8ZYX - chains B and D of the 6 polymer chains in the assembly; structure by electron microscopy, 2.33 A resolution.

[Chain B (and D)]
Protein: Neuraminidase
Organism: Influenza A virus
Notes: EC 3.2.1.18; chain D of this document is another copy of the same molecule, construct and numbering; everything in this record applies to it too
UniProtKB: A0A2P1E3B1 (A0A2P1E3B1_9INFA); residue numbers follow UniProt; this construct covers 83-469
Chain sequence (387 residues; numbered 83 to 469; the number before each row is that of its first residue):
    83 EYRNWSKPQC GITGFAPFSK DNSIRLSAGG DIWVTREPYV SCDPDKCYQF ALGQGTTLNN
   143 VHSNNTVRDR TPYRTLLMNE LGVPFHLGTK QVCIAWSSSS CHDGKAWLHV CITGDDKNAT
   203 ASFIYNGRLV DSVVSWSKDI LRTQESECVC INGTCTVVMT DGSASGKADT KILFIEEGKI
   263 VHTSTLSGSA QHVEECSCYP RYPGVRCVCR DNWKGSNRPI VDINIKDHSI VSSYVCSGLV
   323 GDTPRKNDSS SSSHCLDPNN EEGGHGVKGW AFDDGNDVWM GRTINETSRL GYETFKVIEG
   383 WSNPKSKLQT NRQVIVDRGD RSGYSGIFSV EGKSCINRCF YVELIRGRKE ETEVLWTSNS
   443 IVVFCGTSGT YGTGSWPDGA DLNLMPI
Cystine bridges: C92-C417, C124-C129, C175-C193, C183-C230, C232-C237, C278-C291, C280-C289, C318-C337, C421-C447
Glycans and other covalent adducts: N-acetylglucosamine (NAG) linked to N86, N146, N234, N329, N367; glycan linked to N200
Ion coordination: Ca2+: D293, G297, D324, H347

[How chain B and chain D interact]
Residue-residue contacts (88):
  A98(B) - S204(D)
  A98(B) - L211(D)  hydrophobic
  A98(B) - S214(D)
  P99(B) - I176(D)  hydrophobic
  P99(B) - T195(D)
  P99(B) - S204(D)  hydrogen bond (backbone-side chain)
  P99(B) - L211(D)
  F100(B) - V174(D)
  F100(B) - C175(D)
  F100(B) - I206(D)  hydrophobic
  F100(B) - G209(D)
  F100(B) - L211(D)
  S101(B) - I176(D)
  K102(B) - P154(D)
  K102(B) - Y155(D)
  K102(B) - T157(D)
  K102(B) - Q173(D)
  K102(B) - I176(D)
  D103(B) - Q173(D)  hydrogen bond (backbone-side chain)
  N104(B) - G137(D)
  N104(B) - Y155(D)  hydrogen bond (side chain-backbone)
  N104(B) - T157(D)
  N104(B) - Q173(D)
  R107(B) - Q136(D)  hydrogen bond (side chain-backbone)
  R107(B) - G137(D)  hydrogen bond (side chain-backbone)
  R107(B) - N142(D)  hydrogen bond (backbone-side chain)
  R107(B) - H144(D)  hydrogen bond (backbone-side chain)
  R107(B) - Y155(D)
  L108(B) - W115(D)  hydrophobic
  L108(B) - T138(D)
  L108(B) - T139(D)
  L108(B) - N142(D)
  A110(B) - N142(D)
  A110(B) - V143(D)  hydrophobic
  A110(B) - H144(D)
  G111(B) - D113(D)
  G111(B) - T139(D)  hydrogen bond (backbone-side chain)
  G111(B) - N141(D)
  G111(B) - N142(D)
  G112(B) - D113(D)  hydrogen bond (backbone-side chain)
  G112(B) - L169(D)
  D113(B) - L169(D)
  I114(B) - L169(D)  hydrophobic
  P126(B) - R210(D)  hydrogen bond (backbone-side chain)
  D127(B) - N208(D)
  D127(B) - R210(D)  hydrogen bond (backbone-side chain)
  E162(B) - K172(D)  salt bridge
  L163(B) - K172(D)  hydrogen bond (backbone-side chain)
  G164(B) - T171(D)
  G164(B) - K172(D)
  G164(B) - Q173(D)  hydrogen bond (backbone-backbone)
  V165(B) - G170(D)
  V165(B) - K172(D)
  P166(B) - L169(D)
  P166(B) - T171(D)
  H168(B) - G170(D)
  V412(B) - R210(D)
  E413(B) - R210(D)  hydrogen bond (backbone-side chain)
  K415(B) - E259(D)  salt bridge
  C447(B) - L211(D)  hydrophobic
  G448(B) - L211(D)
  T449(B) - S214(D)
  S450(B) - K261(D)
  G451(B) - S214(D)
  T452(B) - S214(D)  hydrogen bond (backbone-side chain)
  T452(B) - V215(D)  hydrogen bond (backbone-backbone)
  T452(B) - V216(D)  hydrogen bond (side chain-backbone)
  Y453(B) - T202(D)
  Y453(B) - V216(D)
  G454(B) - N200(D)
  G454(B) - T202(D)  hydrogen bond (backbone-side chain)
  G454(B) - V216(D)
  T455(B) - G196(D)
  T455(B) - D197(D)  hydrogen bond
  T455(B) - N200(D)  hydrogen bond
  G456(B) - D197(D)
  S457(B) - P154(D)
  W458(B) - P154(D)
  W458(B) - I176(D)
  W458(B) - T195(D)  hydrogen bond
  W458(B) - G196(D)
  P459(B) - Y155(D)
  D460(B) - Y155(D)
  G461(B) - Y155(D)
  A462(B) - H144(D)
  D463(B) - H144(D)  hydrogen bond (backbone-side chain)
  L466(B) - V143(D)
  M467(B) - H144(D)
Other interface residues (no listed pair), chain B (49 interface residues in all): I106, D125, N419, V444, V445
Other interface residues (no listed pair), chain D (39 interface residues in all): A201, D213

[Overview]
49 residues of chain B face 39 of chain D across their interface, with 22 hydrogen bonds and 2 salt bridges.
Among the polar pairs are E162(B)-K172(D), K415(B)-E259(D) and P99(B)-S204(D). N-acetylglucosamine is
covalently linked to N86(B), N146(B), N234(B), N329(B) and N367(B).
Chain B and chain D are both Neuraminidase (Influenza A virus); the structure, Neuraminidase of
A/Switzerland/9715293/2013 H3N2 in complex with CAV-F6-R54S Fab, was determined by electron microscopy.
